PDB entry 3CME | X-ray diffraction, 2.95 A resolution | chains C and 0 of the 33 polymer chains in the assembly

== Chain C ==
Name: 50S ribosomal protein L4P
Organism: Haloarcula marismortui
UniProt: P12735 (RL4_HALMA); residue numbers follow UniProt; this construct covers 1-246
Chain sequence (246 residues; row label = number of the first residue in the row):
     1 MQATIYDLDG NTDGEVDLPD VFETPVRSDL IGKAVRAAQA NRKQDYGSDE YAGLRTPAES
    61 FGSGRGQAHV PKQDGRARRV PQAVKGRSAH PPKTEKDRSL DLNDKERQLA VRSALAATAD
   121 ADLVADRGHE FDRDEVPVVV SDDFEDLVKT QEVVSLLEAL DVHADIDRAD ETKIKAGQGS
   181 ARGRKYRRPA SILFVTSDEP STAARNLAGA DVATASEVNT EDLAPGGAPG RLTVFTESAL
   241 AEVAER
Metal / ion sites: Na+ site 1: Asp-45, Lys-96; Na+ site 2: Arg-55 (shared with G475(0) of chain 0)

== Chain 0 ==
Molecule: 50S ribosomal RNA
Organism: Haloarcula marismortui
Sequence (2923 nucleotides; row label = number of the first residue in the row):
     1 GUUGGCUACU AUGCCAGCUG GUGGAUUGCU CGGCUCAGGC GCUGAUGAAG GACGUGCCAA
    61 GCUGCGAUAA GCUGUGGGGA GCCGCACGGA GGCGAAGAAC CACAGAUUUC CGAAUGAGAA
   121 UCUCUCUAAC AAUUGCUUCG CGCAAUGAGG AACCCCGAGA ACUGAAACAU CUCAGUAUCG
   181 GGAGGAACAG AAAACGCAAC GUGAUGUCGU UAGUAACCGC GAGUGAACGC GAUACAGCCC
   241 AAACCGAAGC CCUCACGGGC AAUGUGGUGU CAGGGCUACC UCUCAUCAGC CGACCGUCUU
   301 CACGAAGUCU CUUGGAAUAG AGCGUGAUAC AGGGUGACAA CCCCGUACUG AAGACCAGUA
   361 CGCUGUGCGG UAGUGCCAGA GUAGCGGGGG UUGGAUAUCC CUCGCGAAUA ACGCAGGCAU
   421 CGACUGCGAA GGCUAAACAC AACCUGAGAC CGAUAGUGAA CAAGUAGUGU GAACGAACGC
   481 UGCAAAGUAC CCUCAGAAGG GAGGCGAAAU AGAGCAUGAA AUCAGUUGGC GAUCGAGCGA
   541 CAGGGCAUAC AAGGUCCCUU GACGAAUGAC CGAGACGCGA GUCUCCAGUA AGACUCACGG
   601 GAAGCCGAUG UUCUGUCGUA CGUUUUGAAA AACGAGCCAG GGAGUGUGUC UGUAUGGCAA
   661 GUCUAACCGG AGUAUCCGGG GAGGCACAGG GAAACCGACA UGGCCGCAGG GCUUUGCCCG
   721 AGGGCCGCCG UCUUCAAGGG CGGGGAGCCA UGUGGACACG ACCCGAAUCC GGACGAUCUA
   781 CGCAUGGACA AGAUGAAGCG UGCCGAAAGG CACGUGGAAG UCUGUUAGAG UUGGUGUCCU
   841 ACAAUACCCU CUCGUGAUCU AUGUGUAGGG GUGAAAGGCC CAUCGAGUCC GGCAACAGCU
   901 GGUUCCAAUC GAAACAUGUC GAAGCAUGAC CUCCGCCGAG GUAGUCUGUG AGGUAGAGCG
   961 ACCGAUUGGU GUGUCCGCCU CCGAGAGGAG UCGGCACACC UGUCAAACUC CAAACUUACA
  1021 GACGCUGUUU GACGCGGGGA UUCCGGUGCG CGGGGUAAGC CUGUGUACCA GGAGGGGAAC
  1081 AACCCAGAGA UAGGUUAAGG UCCCCAAGUG UGGAUUAAGU GUAAUCCUCU GAAGGUGGUC
  1141 UCGAGCCCUA GACAGCCGGG AGGUGAGCUU AGAAGCAGCU ACCCUCUAAG AAAAGCGUAA
  1201 CAGCUUACCG GCCGAGGUUU GAGGCGCCCA AAAUGAUCGG GACUCAAAUC CACCACCGAG
  1261 ACCUGUCCGU ACCACUCAUA CUGGUAAUCG AGUAGAUUGG CGCUCUAAUU GGAUGGAAGC
  1321 AGGGGCGAGA GCUCCUGUGG ACCGAUUAGU GACGAAAAUC CUGGCCAUAG UAGCAGCGAU
  1381 AGUCGGGUGA GAACCCCGAC GGCCUAAUGG AUAAGGGUUC CUCAGCACUG CUGAUCAGCU
  1441 GAGGGUUAGC CGGUCCUAAG UCUCACCGCA ACUCGACUGA GACGAAAUGG GAAACAGGUU
  1501 AAUAUUCCUG UGCCAUCAUG CAGUGAAAGU UGACGCCCUG GGGUCGAUCA CGCCGGGCAU
  1561 UCGCCCGGUC GAACCGUCCA ACUCCGUGGA AGCCGUAAUG GCAGGAAGCG GACGAACGGC
  1621 GGCAUAGGGA AACGUGAUUC AACCUGGGGC CCAUGAAAAG ACGAGCAUGA UGUCCGUACC
  1681 GAGAACCGAC ACAGGUGUCC AUGGCGGCGA AAGCCAAGGC CUGUCGGGAG CAACCAACGU
  1741 UAGGGAAUUC GGCAAGUUAG UCCCGUACCU UCGGAAGAAG GGAUGCCUGC UCCGGAACGG
  1801 AGCAGGUCGC AGUGACUCGG AAGCUCGGAC UGUCUAGUAA CAACAUAGGU GACCGCAAAU
  1861 CCGCAAGGAC UCGUACGGUC ACUGAAUCCU GCCCAGUGCA GGUAUCUGAA CACCUCGUAC
  1921 AAGAGGACGA AGGACCUGUC AACGGCGGGG GUAACUAUGA CCCUCUUAAG GUAGCGUAGU
  1981 ACCUUGCCGC AUCAGUAGCG GCUUGCAUGA AUGGAUUAAC CAGAGCUUCA CUGUCCCAAC
  2041 GUUGGGCCCG GUGAACUGUA CAUUCCAGUG CGGAGUCUGG AGACACCCAG GGGGAAGCGA
  2101 AGACCCUAUG GAGCUUUACU GCAGGCUGUC GCUGAGACGU GGUCGCCGAU GUGCAGCAUA
  2161 GGUAGGAGUC GUUACAGAGG UACCCGCGCU AGCGGGCCAC CCAGACAACA GUGAAAUACU
  2221 ACCCGUCGGU GACUGCGACU CUCACUCCGG GAGGAGGACA CCGAUAGCCG GGCAGUUUGA
  2281 CUGGGGCGGU ACGCGCUCGA AAAGAUAUCG AGCGCGCCCU AUGGUCAUCU CAGCCGGGAC
  2341 AGAGACCCGG CGAAGAGUGC AAGAGCAAAA GAUGACUUGA CAGUGUUCUU CCCAACGAGG
  2401 AACGCUGACG CGAAAGCGUG GUCUAGCGAA CCAAUUAGCC UGCUUGAUGC GGGCAAUUGA
  2461 UGACAGAAAA GCUACCCUAG GGAUAACAGA GUCGUCACUC GCAAGAGCAC AUAUCGACCG
  2521 AGUGGCUUGC UACCUCGAUG UCGGUUCCCU CCAUCCUGCC CGUGCAGAAG CGGGCAAGGG
  2581 UGAGGUUGUU CGCCUAUUAA AGGAGGUCGU GAGCUGGGUU UAGACCGUCG UGAGACAGGU
  2641 CGGCUGCUAU CUACUGGGUG UGUAAUGGUG UCUGACAAGA ACGACCGUAU AGUACGAGAG
  2701 GAACUACGGU UGGUGGCCAC UGGUGUACCG GUUGUUCGAG AGAGCACGUG CCGGGUAGCC
  2761 ACGCCACACG GGGUAAGAGC UGAACGCAUC UAAGCUCGAA ACCCACUUGG AAAAGAGACA
  2821 CCGCCGAGGU CCCGCGUACA AGACGCGGUC GAUAGACUCG GGGUGUGCGC GUCGAGGUAA
  2881 CGAGACGUUA AGCCCACGAG CACUAACAGA CCAAAGCCAU CAU
Disordered / not traced: 1-9, 126-127, 715, 971-998, 1560, 1952-1963, 2137-2236, 2339-2343, 2665-2666, 2915-2923
Modified / non-standard residues: 1MA (6-hydro-1-methyladenosine-5'-monophosphate) at position 628, OMU (o2'-methyluridine 5'-monophosphate) at position 2587, OMG (o2'-methylguanosine-5'-monophosphate) at position 2588, UR3 (3-methyluridine-5'-monophoshate) at position 2619, PSU (pseudouridine-5'-monophosphate) at position 2621
Metal / ion sites: Na+ site 1: C40, G41; Na+ site 2: G56, A59, G61; Sr2+ site 1 near C85 (its only coordinating residue here); Na+ site 3: U107, U108; Na+ site 4: C130, U146; Mg2+ site 1: A165, C168; Na+ site 5: A165, A166; Mg2+ site 2 near A166 (its only coordinating residue here); Na+ site 6: U170, C218, G221; Na+ site 7: G196, A415, G416; Na+ site 8: U308, U335, C342 (shared with 2 residues of chain T); Na+ site 9: G386, U402; 34 more Na+ sites not listed; 15 more Sr2+ sites not listed; 15 more Mg2+ sites not listed
Small-molecule neighbours: 6-aminohexanoic acid / phenylalanine: G2102, C2104, A2486, G2540, U2620, PSU_2621
What the authors report for this chain:
  - binding site for the 3-nt RNA strand: G2284, G2285, A2486, A2637
  - binding site for the 3-nt RNA strand: OMG_2588, U2589, U2590, G2618
  - conformationally variable residues (loop rearrangement): G2618 to U2620

== How chain C and chain 0 interact ==
Pairs across the interface - 220 pairs, chain C then chain 0:
  Arg-27(C) with G656(0), hydrogen bond to the phosphate; G657(0), salt bridge to the phosphate
  Leu-30(C) with G656(0), sugar contact
  Lys-33(C) with A750(0), hydrogen bond to the base
  Arg-36(C) with A1348(0), hydrogen bond to the sugar; G1349(0), salt bridge to the phosphate
  Ala-38(C) with U675(0), hydrogen bond to the sugar; C676(0), phosphate contact
  Gln-39(C) with A1307(0), hydrogen bond to the sugar
  Asn-41(C) with U675(0), sugar contact; C676(0), hydrogen bond to the phosphate
  Arg-42(C) with U675(0), hydrogen bond to the sugar
  Lys-43(C) with A449(0), base contact; U1306(0), sugar contact
  Gln-44(C) with A447(0), hydrogen bond to the sugar; G448(0), hydrogen bond to the sugar; A449(0), hydrogen bond to the phosphate; A674(0), hydrogen bond to the base
  Asp-45(C) with U35(0), hydrogen bond to the sugar; C36(0), sugar contact
  Tyr-46(C) with U35(0), sugar contact; C450(0), sugar contact; A1352(0), hydrogen bond to the phosphate
  Gly-47(C) with C34(0), hydrogen bond to the sugar; U35(0), sugar contact
  Ser-48(C) with C34(0), sugar contact; U457(0), phosphate contact; A1352(0), base contact
  Asp-49(C) with C34(0), phosphate contact; U35(0), phosphate contact; U457(0), hydrogen bond to the phosphate
  Ala-52(C) with U457(0), phosphate contact; G458(0), phosphate contact
  Gly-53(C) with G458(0), hydrogen bond to the phosphate
  Leu-54(C) with A894(0), phosphate contact
  Arg-55(C) with U457(0), hydrogen bond to the phosphate; G458(0), salt bridge to the phosphate
  Thr-56(C) with G475(0), hydrogen bond to the phosphate
  Pro-57(C) with C474(0), phosphate contact; G475(0), phosphate contact; C890(0), phosphate contact; G891(0), phosphate contact
  Ser-60(C) with A766(0), hydrogen bond to the phosphate
  Gly-62(C) with A766(0), phosphate contact
  Ser-63(C) with U1359(0), hydrogen bond to the base; A2101(0), sugar contact; A2479(0), phosphate contact
  Gly-64(C) with A2100(0), hydrogen bond to the phosphate; A2101(0), hydrogen bond to the phosphate
  Arg-65(C) with A2100(0), phosphate contact; A2101(0), hydrogen bond to the phosphate
  Gly-66(C) with U1359(0), base contact; A2100(0), phosphate contact; A2101(0), hydrogen bond to the phosphate
  Gln-67(C) with U1359(0), hydrogen bond to the base
  Ala-68(C) with U1359(0), phosphate contact; C1360(0), phosphate contact
  His-69(C) with G765(0), hydrogen bond to the sugar; A766(0), sugar contact; U1359(0), hydrogen bond to the base
  Val-70(C) with C1360(0), sugar contact; C1361(0), sugar contact
  Pro-71(C) with G765(0), phosphate contact
  Gln-73(C) with C474(0), hydrogen bond to the sugar; G475(0), phosphate contact
  Asp-74(C) with C474(0), hydrogen bond to the sugar; G475(0), sugar contact
  Gly-75(C) with U1362(0), phosphate contact
  Arg-76(C) with A476(0), sugar contact; U1362(0), phosphate contact; G1363(0), salt bridge to the phosphate
  Ala-77(C) with C1361(0), phosphate contact; U1362(0), hydrogen bond to the phosphate
  Arg-78(C) with A476(0), salt bridge to the phosphate
  Val-80(C) with C764(0), phosphate contact; G765(0), phosphate contact
  Pro-81(C) with G642(0), sugar contact; C763(0), phosphate contact; C764(0), sugar contact
  Gln-82(C) with G641(0), hydrogen bond to the base; G642(0), sugar contact; C764(0), hydrogen bond to the sugar; A1358(0), base contact; C1360(0), hydrogen bond to the sugar; C1361(0), sugar contact
  Ala-83(C) with C1361(0), sugar contact
  Val-84(C) with U454(0), base contact; A455(0), phosphate contact; C1361(0), hydrogen bond to the sugar; U1362(0), sugar contact
  Lys-85(C) with A455(0), hydrogen bond to the phosphate; G458(0), hydrogen bond to the phosphate; A459(0), salt bridge to the phosphate; A477(0), salt bridge to the phosphate
  Arg-87(C) with C763(0), phosphate contact; C764(0), salt bridge to the phosphate; A894(0), hydrogen bond to the base
  Ser-88(C) with A1352(0), hydrogen bond to the base
  Ala-89(C) with A643(0), sugar contact
  His-90(C) with A643(0), phosphate contact; G644(0), sugar contact; U645(0), hydrogen bond to the sugar; C762(0), hydrogen bond to the sugar; C763(0), phosphate contact; A1352(0), sugar contact
  Pro-91(C) with A1352(0), sugar contact
  Pro-92(C) with A1352(0), base contact
  Lys-93(C) with U645(0), hydrogen bond to the sugar; G646(0), hydrogen bond to the sugar
  Thr-94(C) with U35(0), hydrogen bond to the phosphate
  Glu-95(C) with G646(0), sugar contact; U647(0), sugar contact
  Lys-96(C) with G646(0), salt bridge to the phosphate; U647(0), phosphate contact; G1351(0), salt bridge to the phosphate
  Asp-97(C) with U647(0), hydrogen bond to the phosphate
  Leu-100(C) with U751(0), sugar contact
  Asp-101(C) with A750(0), hydrogen bond to the sugar; U751(0), hydrogen bond to the phosphate
  Asn-103(C) with G657(0), base contact; C663(0), hydrogen bond to the phosphate; U664(0), phosphate contact; C749(0), hydrogen bond to the sugar; A750(0), sugar contact
  Asp-104(C) with U664(0), hydrogen bond to the phosphate
  Lys-105(C) with G657(0), sugar contact; C658(0), hydrogen bond to the sugar; U662(0), salt bridge to the phosphate; C663(0), salt bridge to the phosphate
  Glu-106(C) with G656(0), hydrogen bond to the base; G657(0), sugar contact
  Arg-107(C) with C677(0), salt bridge to the phosphate; G678(0), salt bridge to the phosphate
  Gln-108(C) with G678(0), hydrogen bond to the phosphate
  Leu-109(C) with G657(0), phosphate contact; C658(0), phosphate contact
  Arg-127(C) with A1308(0), hydrogen bond to the phosphate; U1309(0), salt bridge to the phosphate
  Gly-128(C) with U1309(0), phosphate contact; U1310(0), phosphate contact
  Val-148(C) with U328(0), sugar contact
  Lys-149(C) with A327(0), salt bridge to the phosphate; U328(0), salt bridge to the phosphate
  Thr-150(C) with A327(0), sugar contact; U328(0), hydrogen bond to the phosphate
  Gln-151(C) with G326(0), hydrogen bond to the phosphate; A327(0), hydrogen bond to the base
  Arg-168(C) with U1309(0), salt bridge to the phosphate; U1310(0), salt bridge to the phosphate
  Asp-170(C) with C330(0), base contact
  Lys-173(C) with U1310(0), base contact; G1311(0), base contact; G1344(0), hydrogen bond to the base; A1345(0), base contact
  Ile-174(C) with C338(0), sugar contact; A339(0), phosphate contact; C1342(0), base contact; C1343(0), hydrogen bond to the base
  Lys-175(C) with U1306(0), salt bridge to the phosphate; A1307(0), salt bridge to the phosphate
  Ala-176(C) with C1343(0), phosphate contact; G1344(0), phosphate contact
  Gly-177(C) with C1305(0), phosphate contact; C1343(0), hydrogen bond to the phosphate
  Gln-178(C) with C29(0), phosphate contact; G452(0), hydrogen bond to the sugar; C1305(0), hydrogen bond to the phosphate
  Gly-179(C) with C1305(0), phosphate contact; U1306(0), phosphate contact
  Ala-181(C) with U30(0), phosphate contact; G452(0), base contact
  Arg-182(C) with C450(0), salt bridge to the phosphate; C451(0), salt bridge to the phosphate; G452(0), hydrogen bond to the base
  Arg-184(C) with G448(0), sugar contact; A449(0), hydrogen bond to the phosphate; C450(0), salt bridge to the phosphate; C1305(0), hydrogen bond to the phosphate; U1306(0), salt bridge to the phosphate
  Lys-185(C) with G333(0), phosphate contact; A339(0), salt bridge to the phosphate
  Tyr-186(C) with G332(0), phosphate contact; G333(0), phosphate contact; A339(0), hydrogen bond to the phosphate
  Arg-187(C) with A1308(0), salt bridge to the phosphate; U1309(0), salt bridge to the phosphate; U1310(0), base contact
  Arg-188(C) with C330(0), base contact
  Pro-189(C) with U1309(0), phosphate contact
  Ala-190(C) with U1309(0), hydrogen bond to the phosphate
  Pro-200(C) with G672(0), base contact
  Thr-202(C) with U328(0), sugar contact
  Arg-205(C) with U328(0), phosphate contact; A329(0), salt bridge to the phosphate; A347(0), hydrogen bond to the sugar
  Asn-206(C) with G326(0), base contact; A327(0), hydrogen bond to the base; A329(0), phosphate contact; C330(0), hydrogen bond to the base
  Leu-207(C) with A327(0), base contact; C330(0), sugar contact
  Ala-208(C) with C330(0), sugar contact
  Ala-213(C) with G672(0), base contact
  Thr-214(C) with G672(0), hydrogen bond to the base
  Ser-216(C) with C677(0), hydrogen bond to the sugar
  Glu-217(C) with G670(0), hydrogen bond to the base; A671(0), hydrogen bond to the sugar; G672(0), base contact; C676(0), base contact; C677(0), sugar contact
  Val-218(C) with G672(0), base contact
  Asn-219(C) with G672(0), base contact; C676(0), hydrogen bond to the sugar
  Asp-222(C) with G672(0), hydrogen bond to the base
  Pro-225(C) with A1308(0), hydrogen bond to the sugar
  Gly-226(C) with A1307(0), sugar contact; A1308(0), sugar contact
  Ala-228(C) with A1308(0), sugar contact
  Arg-246(C) with C677(0), hydrogen bond to the phosphate; G678(0), salt bridge to the phosphate
Other interface residues (no listed pair), chain C (119 interface residues in all): Asp-29, Ala-40, Tyr-51, Lys-72, Ser-99, Leu-102, Val-111, Val-154, Thr-172, Ser-180, Gly-183, Ala-203, Val-212, Glu-221
Other interface residues (no listed pair), chain 0 (96 interface residues in all): A331, C348, G456, G467, G640, G680, G752, G760, A761, A767

== Summary ==
119 residues of chain C face 96 of chain 0 across their interface, with 77 hydrogen bonds and 30 salt bridges.
Among the polar pairs are Lys-33(C)/A750(0), Gln-44(C)/A674(0) and Ser-63(C)/U1359(0). The paper reports a
binding site for the 3-nt RNA strand at G2284(0), G2285(0) and A2486(0) among others; conformational
variability at G2618(0).
Chain C is 50S ribosomal protein L4P and chain 0 is 50S ribosomal RNA, both from Haloarcula marismortui; the
structure, The Structure of CA and CCA-PHE-CAP-BIO Bound to the Large Ribosomal Subunit of Haloarcula
Marismortui, was determined by X-ray diffraction together with 3CMA from the same study.
